Entry 1KCG (X-ray diffraction, 2.60 A resolution); this record covers chains B and C of the 3 polymer chains in the assembly.

# Chain B
Protein: NKG2-D type II integral membrane protein
From: Homo sapiens
Reference sequence: P26718 (NKG2D_HUMAN); numbering as in UniProt (aligned over 93-216)
Sequence (124 residues; numbered 93 to 216; the number before each row is that of its first residue):
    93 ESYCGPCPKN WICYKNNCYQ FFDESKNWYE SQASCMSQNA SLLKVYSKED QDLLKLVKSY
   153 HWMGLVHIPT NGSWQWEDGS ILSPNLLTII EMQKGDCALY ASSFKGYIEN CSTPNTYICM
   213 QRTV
Not modelled in the structure: 216
Disulfides: Cys96-Cys105, Cys99-Cys110, Cys127-Cys211, Cys189-Cys203
Curated features (UniProtKB/Swiss-Prot):
  - glycosylation (N-linked (GlcNAc...) asparagine): Asn131, Asn163, Asn202
What the authors report for this chain:
  - conformationally variable residues (loop rearrangement): Glu183 to Lys186

# Chain C
Protein: UL16-binding protein 3
From: Homo sapiens
Reference sequence: Q9BZM4 (ULBP3_HUMAN); residues 9-186 here correspond to UniProt positions 30-207 (UniProt number = residue number + 21)
Sequence (178 residues; numbered 9 to 186; the number before each row is that of its first residue):
     9 DAHSLWYNFT IIHLPRHGQQ WCEVQSQVDQ KNFLSYDCGS DKVLSMGHLE EQLYATDAWG
    69 KQLEMLREVG QRLRLELADT ELEDFTPSGP LTLQVRMSCE XEADGYIRGS WQFSFDGRKF
   129 LLFDSNNRKW TVVHAGARRM KEKWEKDSGL TTFFKMVSMR DCKSWLRDFL MHRKKRLE
Not modelled in the structure: 90-97
Disulfides: Cys30-Cys46, Cys107-Cys170
Modified residues: CGL (cystine-glutathione) at position 109
Differences from the reference sequence: conflict CGL_109 (Cys130 in Q9BZM4)
What the authors report for this chain:
  - contacts within the chain: Asp87-Lys151 (salt bridge)

# Interface between chain B and chain C
Pairs across the interface - 18 pairs, chain B then chain C:
  Lys150(B) - Glu76(C)  salt bridge
  Ser151(B) - Gln79(C)  hydrogen bond
  Tyr152(B) - Trp29(C)
  Tyr152(B) - Gln79(C)
  Tyr152(B) - Arg82(C)  hydrogen bond
  Tyr152(B) - Leu83(C)  hydrophobic
  Ile182(B) - Ala86(C)
  Ile182(B) - Asp87(C)
  Glu183(B) - His21(C)  hydrogen bond (backbone-side chain)
  Glu183(B) - Leu22(C)
  Glu183(B) - Ala86(C)
  Met184(B) - His21(C)  hydrogen bond (backbone-side chain)
  Met184(B) - Arg82(C)
  Met184(B) - Leu83(C)  hydrophobic
  Gln185(B) - Leu22(C)
  Gln185(B) - Pro23(C)
  Ala193(B) - Leu83(C)  hydrophobic
  Tyr199(B) - Leu83(C)
Also at the interface, not in a pair above, chain B (11 interface residues in all): Lys186, Glu201
Interface features reported in the paper:
  - residue pairs: Lys150(B)-Glu76(C), Tyr152(B)-Arg82(C) (hydrogen bond), Tyr152(B)-Leu83(C), Tyr152(B)-Gln79(C), Ile182(B)-Ala86(C), Ile182(B)-Asp87(C), Met184(B)-Arg82(C), Met184(B)-His21(C), Met184(B)-Ala86(C), Gln185(B)-Pro23(C), Ala193(B)-Leu83(C), Tyr199(B)-Leu83(C)

# Summary
The interface between chain B and chain C involves 11 residues on one side and 10 on the other; the contacts
include 4 hydrogen bonds and 1 salt bridge. Polar pairs include Lys150(B)-Glu76(C), Ser151(B)-Gln79(C) and
Tyr152(B)-Arg82(C). The authors report contacts between Lys150(B) and Glu76(C), Tyr152(B) and Leu83(C) and
Tyr152(B) and Gln79(C) among others; a hydrogen bond between Tyr152(B) and Arg82(C). From the paper:
conformational variability at Glu183(B); contacts within the chain involving Asp87(C) and Lys151(C).
Chain B is NKG2-D type II integral membrane protein and chain C is UL16-binding protein 3, both from Homo
sapiens; the structure, NKG2D in complex with ULBP3, was determined by X-ray diffraction.
